Entry 3BHV (X-ray diffraction, 2.10 A resolution); this record covers chains A and B.

# Chain A
Name: Cell division protein kinase 2
Organism: Homo sapiens
Notes: EC 2.7.11.22
UniProt: P24941 (CDK2_HUMAN); residue numbers follow UniProt; this construct covers 1-298
Chain sequence (300 residues; numbered -1 to 298; the number before each row is that of its first residue; numbers below 1 keep their minus sign (Gly-1 is residue -1)):
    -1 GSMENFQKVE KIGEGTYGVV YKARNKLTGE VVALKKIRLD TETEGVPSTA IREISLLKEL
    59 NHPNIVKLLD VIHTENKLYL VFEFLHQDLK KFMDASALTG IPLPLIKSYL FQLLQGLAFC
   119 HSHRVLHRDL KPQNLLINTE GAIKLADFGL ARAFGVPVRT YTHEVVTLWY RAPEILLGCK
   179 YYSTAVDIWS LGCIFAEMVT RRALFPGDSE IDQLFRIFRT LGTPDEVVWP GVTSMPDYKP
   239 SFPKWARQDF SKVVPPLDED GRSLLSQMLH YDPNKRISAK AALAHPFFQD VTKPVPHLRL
Disordered / not traced: 39-40
Modified residues: Thr160 (phosphothreonine; TPO)
Construct notes: expression tag (-1 to 0)
Residues lining bound ligands: VAR (9-amino-5-(2-aminopyrimidin-4-yl)pyrido[3',2':4,5]pyrrolo[1,2-c]pyrimidin-4-ol): Ile10, Gly11, Glu12, Tyr15, Val18, Ala31, Lys33, Glu51, Val64, Phe80, Glu81, Phe82, Leu83, Leu134, Ala144, Asp145
Curated features (UniProtKB/Swiss-Prot):
  - active site: Asp127 (Proton acceptor)
  - binding site (ATP): Ile10 to Val18, Lys33, Glu81 to Leu83, Asp86, Lys129 to Asn132, Asp145
  - binding site (Mg(2+)): Asn132, Asp145
  - site (CDK7 binding): Lys9, Lys88, Lys89, Leu166
  - modified residue: Met1 (N-acetylmethionine), Lys6 (N6-acetyllysine), Thr14 (Phosphothreonine), Tyr15 (Phosphotyrosine), Tyr19 (Phosphotyrosine), Thr160 (Phosphothreonine)
  - natural variant: Pro45 (P45L: In a glioblastoma multiforme sample)
  - mutagenesis: Lys9 (K9F: Reduced phosphorylation by CAK), Thr14 (T14A: 2-fold increase in activity), Tyr15 (Y15F: 2-fold increase in activity), Lys88 to Lys89 (Reduced phosphorylation by CAK), Thr160 (T160A: Abolishes activity), Leu166 (L166R: Reduced phosphorylation by CAK and reduced kinase activity)
What the authors report for this chain:
  - binding site for VAR: Ile10, Lys33, Glu81, Leu83
  - post-translational modification sites: Thr160

# Chain B
Name: Cyclin-A2
Organism: Bos taurus
UniProt: P30274 (CCNA2_BOVIN); residues 171-432 here correspond to UniProt positions 169-430 (UniProt number = residue number - 2)
Chain sequence (262 residues; each row starts with the number of its first residue):
   171 SVNEVPDYHE DIHTYLREME VKCKPKVGYM KKQPDITNSM RAILVDWLVE VGEEYKLQNE
   231 TLHLAVNYID RFLSSMSVLR GKLQLVGTAA MLLASKFEEI YPPEVAEFVY ITDDTYTKKQ
   291 VLRMEHLVLK VLAFDLAAPT INQFLTQYFL HQQPANCKVE SLAMFLGELS LIDADPYLKY
   351 LPSVIAAAAF HLALYTVTGQ SWPESLVQKT GYTLETLKPC LLDLHQTYLR APQHAQQSIR
   411 EKYKNSKYHG VSLLNPPETL NV
Bound ions: Mg2+: Gln203, Ile206
Residues lining bound ligands:
  - monothioglycerol (SGM), molecule 1: Met189, Lys192, Cys193, Arg241, Asp305, Ala308
  - monothioglycerol (SGM), molecule 2: Ala325, Asn326, Cys327, Glu330

# Interface between chain A and chain B
Pairs across the interface (81):
  Leu37(A) - His296(B)
  Thr41(A) - Lys288(B)  hydrogen bond (backbone-side chain)
  Thr41(A) - Leu292(B)
  Glu42(A) - Lys266(B)  hydrogen bond (backbone-side chain)
  Glu42(A) - Glu274(B)
  Glu42(A) - Val275(B)  hydrogen bond (side chain-backbone)
  Glu42(A) - Lys288(B)  salt bridge
  Gly43(A) - Lys266(B)
  Gly43(A) - Glu295(B)
  Val44(A) - Lys266(B)  hydrogen bond (backbone-side chain)
  Val44(A) - Glu295(B)  hydrogen bond (backbone-side chain)
  Val44(A) - Leu299(B)  hydrophobic
  Ser46(A) - Lys266(B)
  Ile49(A) - Leu263(B)  hydrophobic
  Ile49(A) - Lys266(B)
  Ile49(A) - Leu306(B)  hydrophobic
  Arg50(A) - Lys266(B)
  Arg50(A) - Phe267(B)  hydrogen bond (side chain-backbone)
  Arg50(A) - Glu269(B)  hydrogen bond (side chain-backbone)
  Ile52(A) - Phe304(B)  hydrophobic
  Ser53(A) - Phe267(B)
  Ser53(A) - Phe304(B)
  Ser53(A) - Leu306(B)
  Lys56(A) - Ala303(B)  hydrogen bond (side chain-backbone)
  Lys56(A) - Asp305(B)  salt bridge
  Glu57(A) - Tyr185(B)  hydrogen bond
  Glu57(A) - Met189(B)
  Glu57(A) - Ala307(B)
  His71(A) - His296(B)  hydrogen bond
  His71(A) - Leu299(B)
  His71(A) - Lys300(B)  hydrogen bond (backbone-side chain)
  His71(A) - Phe304(B)
  Thr72(A) - His296(B)  hydrogen bond (backbone-side chain)
  Glu73(A) - Arg293(B)  salt bridge
  Glu73(A) - His296(B)
  Ala116(A) - Tyr178(B)
  His119(A) - Tyr178(B)
  His119(A) - Ile182(B)
  Ser120(A) - Tyr178(B)
  Ser120(A) - Asp181(B)  hydrogen bond
  Ser120(A) - Ile182(B)
  His121(A) - Tyr185(B)
  Arg122(A) - Ile182(B)
  Arg122(A) - Tyr185(B)
  Arg122(A) - Ala307(B)  hydrogen bond (side chain-backbone)
  Arg150(A) - Glu268(B)  salt bridge
  Arg150(A) - Ile270(B)
  Ala151(A) - Phe267(B)  hydrophobic
  Phe152(A) - Val175(B)  hydrophobic
  Phe152(A) - Ile182(B)  hydrophobic
  Val154(A) - Glu174(B)
  Val154(A) - Val175(B)  hydrophobic
  Val154(A) - His179(B)
  Val154(A) - Ile182(B)  hydrophobic
  Val154(A) - Thr316(B)  hydrogen bond (backbone-side chain)
  Val154(A) - Gln317(B)  hydrogen bond (backbone-backbone)
  Pro155(A) - Asn173(B)
  Pro155(A) - Thr316(B)
  Val156(A) - Asn173(B)  hydrogen bond (backbone-backbone)
  Arg157(A) - Gln228(B)  hydrogen bond
  Arg157(A) - Glu230(B)
  Arg157(A) - Glu268(B)  salt bridge
  Thr158(A) - Ile270(B)
  Tyr159(A) - Ile270(B)
  Thr160(A) - Glu269(B)
  Thr160(A) - Ile270(B)
  Tyr179(A) - Asn173(B)
  Ser181(A) - Val172(B)  hydrogen bond (side chain-backbone)
  Ser181(A) - Asn173(B)
  Ser181(A) - Val175(B)
  Thr182(A) - Val172(B)
  Thr182(A) - Val175(B)
  Pro271(A) - Val172(B)
  Asn272(A) - Ser171(B)  hydrogen bond
  Asn272(A) - Val172(B)  hydrogen bond (side chain-backbone)
  Ser276(A) - Asp177(B)  hydrogen bond
  Ser276(A) - Tyr178(B)
  Ala277(A) - Tyr178(B)  hydrogen bond (backbone-side chain)
  Lys278(A) - Asp177(B)  hydrogen bond (side chain-backbone)
  Lys278(A) - Tyr178(B)  hydrogen bond (backbone-side chain)
  Lys278(A) - Asp181(B)  salt bridge
Other interface residues (no listed pair), chain A (45 interface residues in all): Asp38, Leu54, Val69, Leu76, Tyr180, Ala183, Ala279
Other interface residues (no listed pair), chain B (39 interface residues in all): Leu186, Gln313, Leu320

# Summary
The interface between chain A and chain B involves 45 residues on one side and 39 on the other, with 25
hydrogen bonds and 6 salt bridges. Polar pairs include Glu42(A)-Lys288(B), Lys56(A)-Asp305(B) and
Glu73(A)-Arg293(B). From the paper: a binding site for VAR at Ile10(A), Lys33(A) and Glu81(A) among others; a
modification site at Thr160(A).
Chain A is Cell division protein kinase 2 (Homo sapiens) and chain B is Cyclin-A2 (Bos taurus); the structure,
Structure of phosphorylated Thr160 CDK2/cyclin A in complex with the inhibitor variolin B, was determined by
X-ray diffraction, deposited together with 3BHT and 3BHU.
